PDB entry 3PRJ | X-ray diffraction, 3.10 A resolution | chains C and D of the 6 polymer chains in the assembly

== Chain C (and D) ==
Molecule: UDP-glucose 6-dehydrogenase
Organism: Homo sapiens
Notes: EC 1.1.1.22; chain D of this document is another copy of the same molecule, construct and numbering; everything in this record applies to it too
UniProt: O60701 (UGDH_HUMAN); numbering as in UniProt (aligned over 1-494)
Chain sequence (494 residues; each row starts with the number of its first residue):
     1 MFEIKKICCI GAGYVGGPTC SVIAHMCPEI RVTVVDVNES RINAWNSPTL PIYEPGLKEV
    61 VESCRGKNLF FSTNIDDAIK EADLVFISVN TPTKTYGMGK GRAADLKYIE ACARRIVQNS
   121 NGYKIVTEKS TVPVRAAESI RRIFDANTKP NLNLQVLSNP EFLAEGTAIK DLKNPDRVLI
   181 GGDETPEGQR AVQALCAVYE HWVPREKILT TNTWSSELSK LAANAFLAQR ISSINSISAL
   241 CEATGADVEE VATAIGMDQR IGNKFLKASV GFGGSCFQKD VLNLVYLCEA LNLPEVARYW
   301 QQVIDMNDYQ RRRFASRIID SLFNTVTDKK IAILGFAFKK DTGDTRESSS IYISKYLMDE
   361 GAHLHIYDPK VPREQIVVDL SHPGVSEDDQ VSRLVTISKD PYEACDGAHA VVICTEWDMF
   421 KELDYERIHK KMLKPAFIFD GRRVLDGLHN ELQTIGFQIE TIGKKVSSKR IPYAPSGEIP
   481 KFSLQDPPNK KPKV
Unresolved in the structure: 382-388, 467-494 (chain D: 382-388, 466-494)
Residues lining bound ligands:
  - NADH (NAI; 1,4-dihydronicotinamide adenine dinucleotide): I10, G11, A12, G13, Y14, V15, D36, V37, N38, R41, I75, S88, V89, N90, T91, P92, T93, Y108, A111, C112, S130, T131, V132, S275, K279, R346
  - uridine-5'-diphosphate-xylopyranose (UDX): T131, E161, F162, L163, A164, E165, K220, N224, L227, I231, F265, L266, K267, S269, G271, F272, G273, G274, C276, F277, F338, K339, E416, R442

== Interface between chain C and chain D ==
Pairs across the interface (106; chain C residue first):
  D176(C) - M257(D)
  D176(C) - D258(D)
  D176(C) - Q259(D)  hydrogen bond (side chain-backbone)
  R177(C) - A254(D)  hydrogen bond (side chain-backbone)
  R177(C) - I255(D)
  R177(C) - M257(D)
  R177(C) - D258(D)  salt bridge
  L209(C) - M257(D)  hydrophobic
  T211(C) - E250(D)  hydrogen bond
  W214(C) - T244(D)  hydrogen bond
  S215(C) - V251(D)
  L218(C) - L240(D)  hydrophobic
  L218(C) - C241(D)  hydrophobic
  L218(C) - A246(D)  hydrophobic
  S219(C) - V251(D)
  S219(C) - A254(D)
  A222(C) - I237(D)  hydrophobic
  A222(C) - I255(D)  hydrophobic
  A223(C) - I261(D)
  F226(C) - S233(D)
  F226(C) - I234(D)
  F226(C) - I261(D)  hydrophobic
  F226(C) - L266(D)  hydrophobic
  L227(C) - D258(D)
  L227(C) - R260(D)
  L227(C) - I261(D)  hydrophobic
  Q229(C) - Q229(D)
  Q229(C) - S233(D)  hydrogen bond
  Q229(C) - Y299(D)  hydrogen bond (backbone-side chain)
  R230(C) - R230(D)
  R230(C) - R260(D)
  R230(C) - I261(D)
  S232(C) - Y299(D)
  S233(C) - F226(D)
  S233(C) - Q229(D)  hydrogen bond
  S233(C) - Y299(D)  hydrogen bond
  S233(C) - W300(D)
  I234(C) - F226(D)
  S236(C) - V296(D)
  S236(C) - W300(D)  hydrogen bond
  I237(C) - F226(D)  hydrophobic
  I237(C) - W300(D)
  L240(C) - L218(D)  hydrophobic
  L240(C) - L284(D)  hydrophobic
  L240(C) - C288(D)  hydrophobic
  L240(C) - L291(D)  hydrophobic
  L240(C) - L293(D)  hydrophobic
  C241(C) - L218(D)  hydrophobic
  T244(C) - W214(D)  hydrogen bond
  T244(C) - L291(D)
  A246(C) - W214(D)
  A246(C) - L218(D)  hydrophobic
  E250(C) - T211(D)  hydrogen bond
  V251(C) - S215(D)
  V251(C) - S219(D)
  A254(C) - R177(D)  hydrogen bond (backbone-side chain)
  A254(C) - L209(D)  hydrophobic
  A254(C) - S219(D)
  I255(C) - R177(D)
  I255(C) - A222(D)  hydrophobic
  I255(C) - A223(D)
  M257(C) - D176(D)
  M257(C) - R177(D)
  M257(C) - L209(D)  hydrophobic
  D258(C) - D176(D)
  D258(C) - R177(D)  salt bridge
  D258(C) - L227(D)
  Q259(C) - D176(D)  hydrogen bond (backbone-side chain)
  R260(C) - L227(D)
  R260(C) - R230(D)
  R260(C) - K264(D)
  R260(C) - F265(D)
  I261(C) - A223(D)
  I261(C) - L227(D)  hydrophobic
  I261(C) - R230(D)
  I261(C) - I261(D)
  K264(C) - R260(D)
  F265(C) - R260(D)
  L266(C) - F226(D)  hydrophobic
  L284(C) - L240(D)  hydrophobic
  C288(C) - L240(D)  hydrophobic
  L291(C) - L240(D)  hydrophobic
  L291(C) - T244(D)
  L293(C) - L240(D)  hydrophobic
  L293(C) - Y309(D)
  E295(C) - M306(D)
  E295(C) - Y309(D)
  V296(C) - S236(D)
  V296(C) - M306(D)  hydrophobic
  R298(C) - Q302(D)
  Y299(C) - Q229(D)  hydrogen bond (side chain-backbone)
  Y299(C) - S232(D)
  Y299(C) - S233(D)  hydrogen bond
  Y299(C) - Q302(D)
  Y299(C) - M306(D)  hydrophobic
  W300(C) - S233(D)
  W300(C) - S236(D)  hydrogen bond
  W300(C) - I237(D)
  Q302(C) - R298(D)
  Q302(C) - Y299(D)
  Q302(C) - Q302(D)
  M306(C) - E295(D)
  M306(C) - V296(D)  hydrophobic
  M306(C) - Y299(D)  hydrophobic
  Y309(C) - L293(D)
  Y309(C) - E295(D)
Also at the interface, not in a pair above, chain C (55 interface residues in all): F162, A164, L179, E206, A239, A243, L287, V303
Also at the interface, not in a pair above, chain D (56 interface residues in all): F162, A164, L179, E206, K207, A239, A243, L287, V303

== Overview ==
55 residues of chain C face 56 of chain D across their interface, with 16 hydrogen bonds and 2 salt bridges.
Polar pairs include R177(C)-D258(D), D176(C)-Q259(D) and R177(C)-A254(D). Bound to chain C: NADH and
uridine-5'-diphosphate-xylopyranose.
Chain C and chain D are both UDP-glucose 6-dehydrogenase (Homo sapiens); the structure, Role of Packing
Defects in the Evolution of Allostery and Induced Fit in Human UDP-Glucose Dehydrogenase, was determined by
X-ray diffraction, deposited together with 3PTZ.
